9H8G - chains A and P of the 13 polymer chains in the assembly; structure by electron microscopy, 2.09 A resolution.

# Chain A
Molecule: 16S rRNA fragment
Source organism: Escherichia coli
Sequence (1541 nucleotides; each row starts with the number of its first residue; note: 1 number in that range is skipped by the numbering (no residue carries it; nothing is unmodelled there)):
     1 AAAUUGAAGAGUUUGAUCAUGGCUCAGAUUGAACGCUGGCGGCAGGCCUA
    51 ACACAUGCAAGUCGAACGGUAACAGGAAGAAGCUUGCUUCUUUGCUGACG
   101 AGUGGCGGACGGGUGAGUAAUGUCUGGGAAACUGCCUGAUGGAGGGGGAU
   151 AACUACUGGAAACGGUAGCUAAUACCGCAUAACGUCGCAAGACCAAAGAG
   201 GGGGACCUUCGGGCCUCUUGCCAUCGGAUGUGCCCAGAUGGGAUUAGCUA
   251 GUAGGUGGGGUAACGGCUCACCUAGGCGACGAUCCCUAGCUGGUCUGAGA
   301 GGAUGACCAGCCACACUGGAACUGAGACACGGUCCAGACUCCUACGGGAG
   351 GCAGCAGUGGGGAAUAUUGCACAAUGGGCGCAAGCCUGAUGCAGCCAUGC
   401 CGCGUGUAUGAAGAAGGCCUUCGGGUUGUAAAGUACUUUCAGCGGGGAGG
   451 AAGGGAGUAAAGUUAAUACCUUUGCUCAUUGACGUUACCCGCAGAAGAAG
   501 CACCGGCUAACUCCGUGCCAGCAGCCXCGGUAAUACGGAGGGUGCAAGCG
   551 UUAAUCGGAAUUACUGGGCGUAAAGCGCACGCAGGCGGUUUGUUAAGUCA
   601 GAUGUGAAAUCCCCGGGCUCAACCUGGGAACUGCAUCUGAUACUGGCAAG
   651 CUUGAGUCUCGUAGAGGGGGGUAGAAUUCCAGGUGUAGCGGUGAAAUGCG
   701 UAGAGAUCUGGAGGAAUACCGGUGGCGAAGGCGGCCCCCUGGACGAAGAC
   751 UGACGCUCAGGUGCGAAAGCGUGGGGAGCAAACAGGAUUAGAUACCCUGG
   801 UAGUCCACGCCGUAAACGAUGUCGACUUGGAGGUUGUGCCCUUGAGGCGU
   851 GGCUUCCGGAGCUAACGCGUUAAGUCGACCGCCUGGGGAGUACGGCCGCA
   901 AGGUUAAAACUCAAAUGAAUUGACGGGGGC
   932 CCGCACAAGCGGUGGAGCAUGUGGUUUAAUUCGAUGXAACGCGAAGAACC
   982 UUACCUGGUCUUGACAUCCACGGAAGUUUUCAGAGAUGAGAAUGUGCCUU
  1032 CGGGAACCGUGAGACAGGUGCUGCAUGGCUGUCGUCAGCUCGUGUUGUGA
  1082 AAUGUUGGGUUAAGUCCCGCAACGAGCGCAACCCUUAUCCUUUGUUGCCA
  1132 GCGGUCCGGCCGGGAACUCAAAGGAGACUGCCAGUGAUAAACUGGAGGAA
  1182 GGUGGGGAUGACGUCAAGUCAUCAUGGCCCUUACGACCAGGGCUACACAC
  1232 GUGCUACAAUGGCGCAUACAAAGAGAAGCGACCUCGCGAGAGCAAGCGGA
  1282 CCUCAUAAAGUGCGUCGUAGUCCGGAUUGGAGUCUGCAACUCGACUCCAU
  1332 GAAGUCGGAAUCGCUAGUAAUCGUGGAUCAGAAUGCCACGGUGAAUACGU
  1382 UCCCGGCCUUGUACACACCGCCCGUXACACCAUGGGAGUGGGUUGCAAAA
  1432 GAAGUAGGUAGCUUAACCUUCGGGAGGGCGCUUACCACUUUGUGAUUCAU
  1482 GACUGGGGUGAAGUCGUAACAAGGUAACCGUAGGGGAACCUGCGGUUGGA
  1532 UCACCUCCUUA
Disordered / not traced: 932-1386, 1535-1542
Modified / non-standard residues: PSU (pseudouridine-5'-monophosphate) at position 516, G7M (N7-methyl-guanosine-5'-monophosphate) at position 527, 2MG (2N-methylguanosine-5'-monophosphate) at position 967, 5MC (5-methylcytidine-5'-monophosphate) at position 968, 2MG (2N-methylguanosine-5'-monophosphate) at position 1208, 4OC (4n,o2'-methylcytidine-5'-monophosphate) at position 1402, 5MC (5-methylcytidine-5'-monophosphate) at position 1407, UR3 (3-methyluridine-5'-monophoshate) at position 1498, 2MG (2N-methylguanosine-5'-monophosphate) at position 1516, MA6 (6N-dimethyladenosine-5'-monophoshate) at position 1518, MA6 (6N-dimethyladenosine-5'-monophoshate) at position 1519
Ion coordination: Mg2+ site 1: A8, A298; K+ site 1: G11, U12, G21, G22; K+ site 2: U12, C526, G7M_527, A914; Mg2+ site 2: U13, U14; Mg2+ site 3 near G21 (its only coordinating residue here); Mg2+ site 4: C48, G115; Mg2+ site 5 near A53 (its only coordinating residue here); Mg2+ site 6 near U56 (its only coordinating residue here); Mg2+ site 7: A59, U387; K+ site 3: G61, U62, G104, G105; Mg2+ site 8 near G100 (its only coordinating residue here); K+ site 4: G107, G108, G326; 43 more Mg2+ sites not listed; 27 more K+ sites not listed
Small-molecule neighbours: A1IC4 ((2S,3S)-2-[[(2S)-2-[[(2S,4S)-5-aminocarbonyloxy-4-oxidanyl-2-[[(2S,3R)-3-oxidanylpiperidin-2-yl]carbonylamino]pentanoyl]amino]-3-(1H-imidazol-4-yl)propanoyl]amino]-3-(2-chloranyl-1H-imidazol-4-yl)-3-oxidanyl-propanoic acid): U692, G693, U788, U789, G791, A792, A794, C795, C796, U1506
From the paper describing this entry:
  - binding site for A1IC4: G693, U788 to G791, A794 to C796, U1506
  - conformationally variable residues: U793
  - contacts within the chain: G926-G1505 (pi stacking)

# Chain P
Name: Small ribosomal subunit protein bS16
Source organism: Escherichia coli
UniProt: P0A7T3 (RS16_ECOLI); residues 1-82 here = UniProt positions 1-82
Chain sequence (82 residues; row label = number of the first residue in the row):
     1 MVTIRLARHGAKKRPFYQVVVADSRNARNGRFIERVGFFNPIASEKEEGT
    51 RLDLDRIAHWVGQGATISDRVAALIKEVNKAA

# How chain A and chain P interact
Contacting residue pairs - 79 pairs, chain A then chain P:
  C43(A) - Lys12(P)  salt bridge to the phosphate
  A44(A) - Ala11(P)  phosphate contact
  A44(A) - Lys12(P)  phosphate contact
  C110(A) - Arg25(P)  hydrogen bond to the sugar
  G111(A) - Arg25(P)  sugar contact
  G111(A) - Ala27(P)  sugar contact
  G112(A) - Ala27(P)  phosphate contact
  G134(A) - Arg25(P)  base contact
  C135(A) - Met1(P)  hydrogen bond to the base
  C136(A) - Met1(P)  sugar contact
  C136(A) - Gly64(P)  hydrogen bond to the sugar
  C136(A) - Thr66(P)  sugar contact
  U137(A) - Gly62(P)  sugar contact
  U137(A) - Gly64(P)  sugar contact
  G227(A) - Gln63(P)  hydrogen bond to the base
  A228(A) - Val2(P)  sugar contact
  A228(A) - Trp60(P)  sugar contact
  A228(A) - Gln63(P)  sugar contact
  U229(A) - Val2(P)  sugar contact
  U229(A) - Asp23(P)  sugar contact
  U229(A) - Ile33(P)  sugar contact
  U229(A) - Trp60(P)  phosphate contact
  G230(A) - Asp23(P)  sugar contact
  G230(A) - Arg25(P)  hydrogen bond to the sugar
  G230(A) - Arg31(P)  salt bridge to the phosphate
  U231(A) - Arg31(P)  salt bridge to the phosphate
  A309(A) - Asn29(P)  sugar contact
  A309(A) - Gly30(P)  phosphate contact
  G310(A) - Gly30(P)  phosphate contact
  G310(A) - Arg31(P)  hydrogen bond to the phosphate
  C311(A) - Arg31(P)  salt bridge to the phosphate
  A374(A) - Tyr17(P)  hydrogen bond to the sugar
  U375(A) - Leu6(P)  hydrogen bond to the sugar
  U375(A) - Tyr17(P)  sugar contact
  U375(A) - Arg28(P)  hydrogen bond to the base
  U375(A) - Arg70(P)  salt bridge to the phosphate
  G376(A) - Arg5(P)  hydrogen bond to the phosphate
  G376(A) - Leu6(P)  hydrogen bond to the phosphate
  G376(A) - Arg28(P)  sugar contact
  G376(A) - Ser68(P)  hydrogen bond to the phosphate
  G377(A) - Thr3(P)  phosphate contact
  G377(A) - Arg5(P)  salt bridge to the phosphate
  G377(A) - Ser24(P)  sugar contact
  G378(A) - Ser24(P)  phosphate contact
  U390(A) - Arg28(P)  hydrogen bond to the sugar
  G391(A) - Arg8(P)  phosphate contact
  G391(A) - Arg28(P)  salt bridge to the phosphate
  C392(A) - Arg8(P)  salt bridge to the phosphate
  C392(A) - Lys12(P)  phosphate contact
  C392(A) - Lys13(P)  hydrogen bond to the phosphate
  A393(A) - Lys12(P)  salt bridge to the phosphate
  G449(A) - Ile42(P)  sugar contact
  G450(A) - Lys13(P)  base contact
  G450(A) - Pro15(P)  sugar contact
  G450(A) - Pro41(P)  sugar contact
  A451(A) - Arg70(P)  salt bridge to the phosphate
  A452(A) - Arg70(P)  sugar contact
  A452(A) - Ala73(P)  sugar contact
  U473(A) - Lys76(P)  salt bridge to the phosphate
  G474(A) - Lys80(P)  salt bridge to the phosphate
  C483(A) - Lys13(P)  hydrogen bond to the sugar
  A608(A) - Phe32(P)  sugar contact
  G616(A) - Glu47(P)  hydrogen bond to the sugar
  G617(A) - Arg14(P)  hydrogen bond to the sugar
  G617(A) - Ser44(P)  sugar contact
  G617(A) - Glu47(P)  sugar contact
  C618(A) - Arg14(P)  hydrogen bond to the sugar
  C623(A) - Ala11(P)  sugar contact
  C624(A) - Gly10(P)  phosphate contact
  U625(A) - His9(P)  phosphate contact
  U625(A) - Gly10(P)  phosphate contact
  U625(A) - Phe16(P)  phosphate contact
  U625(A) - Gln18(P)  phosphate contact
  G626(A) - Gln18(P)  hydrogen bond to the phosphate
  G626(A) - Arg35(P)  salt bridge to the phosphate
  G626(A) - Phe38(P)  sugar contact
  G626(A) - Arg51(P)  hydrogen bond to the sugar
  G627(A) - Arg35(P)  salt bridge to the phosphate
  G627(A) - Arg51(P)  salt bridge to the phosphate
Other interface residues (no listed pair), chain A (43 interface residues in all): G453
Other interface residues (no listed pair), chain P (44 interface residues in all): Asn26

# In short
43 residues of chain A face 44 of chain P across their interface, with 20 hydrogen bonds and 15 salt bridges.
Polar contacts include C135(A)-Met1(P), G227(A)-Gln63(P) and U375(A)-Arg28(P). Bound to chain A: compound
A1IC4. From the paper: a binding site for A1IC4 at G693(A), U788(A) and A794(A) among others; conformational
variability at U793(A).
Chain A is 16S rRNA fragment and chain P is Small ribosomal subunit protein bS16, both from Escherichia coli;
the structure, Complex 5 30S-GE81112, was determined by electron microscopy, deposited together with 9H9H,
9H9I, 9H9J, 9H9K, 9H9L, 9H9M and 9H9N.
